Entry 3O4N (X-ray diffraction, 1.80 A resolution); this record covers chains A and B.

== Chain A (and B) ==
Name: integrase
From: Rous sarcoma virus
Notes: fragment: INRAV1 CCD, residues 625-771; chain B of this document is another copy of the same molecule, construct and numbering; everything in this record applies to it too
UniProt: Q4ZJZ6 (Q4ZJZ6_RSVSR); residues 53-199 here correspond to UniProt positions 625-771 (UniProt number = residue number + 572)
Amino-acid sequence (150 residues; row label = number of the first residue in the row):
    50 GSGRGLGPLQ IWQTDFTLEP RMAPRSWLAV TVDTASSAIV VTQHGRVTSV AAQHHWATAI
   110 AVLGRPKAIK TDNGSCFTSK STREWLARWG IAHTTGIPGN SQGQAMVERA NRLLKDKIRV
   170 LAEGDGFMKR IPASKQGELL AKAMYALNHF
Unresolved in the structure: 50-58, 145-152 (chain B: 50-57, 145-149)
Sequence notes: expression tag (50-52)
Bound ions: Zn2+ site 1: Asp-64, Asp-121; Zn2+ site 2: His-103 (shared with His-103(B) of chain B)
From the paper describing this entry:
  - catalytic residues: Asp-64, Asp-121, Glu-157
  - Zn2+ coordination: Asp-64, His-103, Asp-121, His-198
  - self-association interface (contacts with another copy of this molecule); pairs are residue here / residue on that copy: His-103/His-103, Arg-137/Glu-187
  - binding site for 2-(N-morpholino)-ethanesulfonic acid: Arg-137, Trp-138, Tyr-194, Phe-199
  - conformationally variable residues (loop rearrangement, side-chain flip): Arg-179, His-198 to Phe-199
  - mutagenesis - H103C: increased binding to integrase (chain A)

== How chain A and chain B interact ==
Pairs across the interface (26; chain A residue first):
  Arg-74(A) / Val-99(B)
  His-93(A) / His-103(B)
  Val-99(A) / Arg-74(B)
  His-103(A) / His-93(B)
  His-103(A) / His-103(B)  hydrogen bond
  Ala-106(A) / Ala-106(B)
  Ala-106(A) / Thr-107(B)
  Ala-106(A) / Ala-110(B)
  Thr-107(A) / Ala-106(B)
  Ile-109(A) / Ala-110(B)  hydrophobic
  Ala-110(A) / Ala-106(B)
  Ala-110(A) / Ile-109(B)  hydrophobic
  Ala-110(A) / Ala-110(B)
  Ala-110(A) / Trp-138(B)  hydrophobic
  Val-111(A) / Trp-138(B)  hydrophobic
  Arg-114(A) / Ala-110(B)
  Glu-133(A) / Glu-187(B)
  Arg-137(A) / Glu-187(B)  salt bridge
  Arg-137(A) / Ala-190(B)
  Trp-138(A) / Ala-110(B)  hydrophobic
  Trp-138(A) / Val-111(B)  hydrophobic
  Gly-186(A) / Arg-137(B)
  Glu-187(A) / Glu-133(B)
  Glu-187(A) / Arg-137(B)  salt bridge
  Ala-190(A) / Arg-137(B)
  Tyr-194(A) / Arg-137(B)
Also at the interface, not in a pair above, chain A (19 interface residues in all): Gln-92, Ser-183
Also at the interface, not in a pair above, chain B (17 interface residues in all): Gln-92, Lys-129, Gly-186

== In short ==
The interface between chain A and chain B involves 19 residues on one side and 17 on the other; the contacts
include 1 hydrogen bond and 2 salt bridges. Among the polar pairs are Arg-137(A)/Glu-187(B) and
His-103(A)/His-103(B). The paper reports catalytic residues Asp-64(A), Asp-121(A) and Glu-157(A); H103C of
chain A increases binding to integrase (chain A).
Chain A and chain B are both integrase (Rous sarcoma virus); the structure, Crystal structure of the Rous
Associated Virus Integrase catalytic domain in MES buffer pH 6.0, was determined by X-ray diffraction together
with 3O4Q from the same study.
